PDB entry 8BXM | X-ray diffraction, 1.60 A resolution | chains A and B

[Chain A]
Molecule: 14-3-3 protein sigma
From: Homo sapiens
Reference sequence: P31947 (1433S_HUMAN); numbering as in UniProt (aligned over 1-231)
Chain sequence (236 residues; each row starts with the number of its first residue; numbers below 1 keep their minus sign (Gly-4 is residue -4)):
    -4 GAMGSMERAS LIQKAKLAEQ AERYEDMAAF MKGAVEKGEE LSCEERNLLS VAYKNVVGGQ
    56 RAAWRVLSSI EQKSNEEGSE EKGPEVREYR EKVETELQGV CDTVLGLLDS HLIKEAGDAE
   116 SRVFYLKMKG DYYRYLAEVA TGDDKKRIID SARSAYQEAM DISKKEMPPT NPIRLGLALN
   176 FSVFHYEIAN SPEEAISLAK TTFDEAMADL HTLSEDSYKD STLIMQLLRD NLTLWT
Sequence notes: expression tag (-4 to 0)
Bound ions: Mg2+ site 1 near Glu2 (its only coordinating residue here); Mg2+ site 2 near Glu39 (its only coordinating residue here); Mg2+ site 3: Glu86, Glu89
Small-molecule neighbours: S0U (N-[3-(5-carbamimidoylthiophen-3-yl)phenyl]-2-methyl-2-phenylazanyl-propanamide): Glu14, Glu39, Asn42, Leu43, Val46, Phe119, Lys122, Ile168, Ile219
UniProt features mapped onto this chain:
  - site (Interaction with phosphoserine on interacting protein): Arg56, Arg129
  - modified residue (Phosphoserine): Ser5, Ser74

[Chain B]
Molecule: ERalpha peptide
Chain sequence (5 residues; numbered 591 to 595; the number before each row is that of its first residue):
   591 FPATV
Modified residues: Thr594 (phosphothreonine; TPO)

[Interface between chain A and chain B]
Pairs across the interface (20; chain A residue first):
  Lys49(A) - Thr594(B)
  Lys49(A) - Val595(B)
  Arg56(A) - Thr594(B)
  Lys122(A) - Val595(B)  hydrogen bond (side chain-backbone)
  Arg129(A) - Thr594(B)
  Tyr130(A) - Thr594(B)
  Gly171(A) - Val595(B)
  Leu174(A) - Ala593(B)
  Leu174(A) - Thr594(B)
  Leu174(A) - Val595(B)  hydrophobic
  Asn175(A) - Thr594(B)
  Asn175(A) - Val595(B)  hydrogen bond (side chain-backbone)
  Val178(A) - Pro592(B)  hydrophobic
  Val178(A) - Ala593(B)
  Val178(A) - Thr594(B)
  Leu222(A) - Val595(B)  hydrophobic
  Asn226(A) - Pro592(B)
  Asn226(A) - Ala593(B)  hydrogen bond (side chain-backbone)
  Leu229(A) - Pro592(B)  hydrophobic
  Trp230(A) - Pro592(B)  hydrophobic
Other interface residues (no listed pair), chain A (16 interface residues in all): Arg60, Asp126, Glu182
Other interface residues (no listed pair), chain B (5 interface residues in all): Phe591

[In short]
16 residues of chain A face 5 of chain B across their interface; the contacts include 3 hydrogen bonds. Among
the polar pairs are Lys122(A)-Val595(B), Asn175(A)-Val595(B) and Asn226(A)-Ala593(B). Bound to chain A:
compound S0U. Glu86(A) and Glu89(A) form the Mg2+ site 3.
Here chain A is 14-3-3 protein sigma (Homo sapiens) and chain B is ERalpha peptide. Entry 8BXM
(fragment-linked stabilizer for ERa - 14-3-3 interaction (1074397)) was determined by X-ray diffraction
together with 8BWJ, 8BWX, 8BWZ, 8BX0, 8BX3, 8BX4 and 24 further entries from the same study.
